PDB entry 7SPI | electron microscopy, 2.97 A resolution | chains A1 and B1 of the 78 polymer chains in the assembly

Chain A1 (and B1):
Protein: TraV
Organism: Salmonella typhi
Notes: chain B1 of this document is another copy of the same molecule, construct and numbering; everything in this record applies to it too
Reference sequence: Q8KNL2 (Q8KNL2_SALTI); residues 1-204 here = UniProt positions 1-204
Amino-acid sequence (204 residues; each row starts with the number of its first residue):
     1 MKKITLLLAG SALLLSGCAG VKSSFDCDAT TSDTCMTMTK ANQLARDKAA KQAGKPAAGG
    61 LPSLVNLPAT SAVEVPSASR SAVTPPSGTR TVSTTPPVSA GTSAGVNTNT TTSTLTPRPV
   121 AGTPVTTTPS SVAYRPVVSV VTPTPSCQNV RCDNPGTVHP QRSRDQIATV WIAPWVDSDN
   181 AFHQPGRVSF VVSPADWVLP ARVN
Not modelled in the structure: 1-149 (chain B1: 1-90, 102-149, 204)

Chain A1 / chain B1 interface:
Residue-residue contacts (12; chain A1 residue first):
  A181(A1) - V188(B1)  hydrophobic
  A181(A1) - S189(B1)
  A181(A1) - F190(B1)  hydrophobic
  F182(A1) - V188(B1)
  F182(A1) - S189(B1)  hydrogen bond (backbone-backbone)
  H183(A1) - V188(B1)
  Q184(A1) - R187(B1)
  R187(A1) - Q184(B1)  hydrogen bond (backbone-backbone)
  V188(A1) - F182(B1)
  V188(A1) - H183(B1)
  S189(A1) - A181(B1)
  S189(A1) - F182(B1)  hydrogen bond (backbone-backbone)
Other interface residues (no listed pair), chain A1 (9 interface residues in all): N180, G186
Other interface residues (no listed pair), chain B1 (10 interface residues in all): N180, G186

Summary:
9 residues of chain A1 and 10 residues of chain B1 are in contact; the contacts include 3 hydrogen bonds.
Main-chain hydrogen bonds include F182(A1)-S189(B1) and R187(A1)-Q184(B1).
Chain A1 and chain B1 are both TraV (Salmonella typhi); the structure, Models for C13 reconstruction of Outer
Membrane Core Complex (OMCC) of Type IV Secretion System (T4SS) ..., was determined by electron microscopy
together with 7SPB, 7SPC, 7SPJ and 7SPK from the same study.
